PDB entry 4OZR | X-ray diffraction, 2.70 A resolution | chains E and U

Chain E:
Name: Ecdysone receptor
Source organism: Pediculus humanus subsp. corporis
UniProtKB: E0VVT4 (E0VVT4_PEDHC); numbering as in UniProt; present here: 282-309, 328-388, 407-514
Amino-acid sequence (197 residues; row label = number of the first residue in the row; note: 36 numbers in that range are skipped by the numbering (no residue carries them; nothing is unmodelled there)):
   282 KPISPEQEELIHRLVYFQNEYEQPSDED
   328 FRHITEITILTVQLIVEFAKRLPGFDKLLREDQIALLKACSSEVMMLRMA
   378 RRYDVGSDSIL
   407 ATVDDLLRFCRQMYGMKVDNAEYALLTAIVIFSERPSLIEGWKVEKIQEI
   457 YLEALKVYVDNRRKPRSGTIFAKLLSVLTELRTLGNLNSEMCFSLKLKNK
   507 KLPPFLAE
Construct notes: conflict Ala-407 (Glu in E0VVT4)

Chain U:
Name: Retinoid X receptor
Source organism: Pediculus humanus subsp. corporis
UniProtKB: E0VFQ5 (E0VFQ5_PEDHC); residues 196-389 here correspond to UniProt positions 222-415 (UniProt number = residue number + 26)
Amino-acid sequence (196 residues; row label = number of the first residue in the row):
   194 AANAVANICQATNTQLYQLVEWAKHIPHFSSLPIEDQVLLLRAGWNELLI
   244 AAFSHRSVEVRDGIVLGAGITVHRNSAHQAGVGTIFDRVLTELVAKMRDM
   294 NMDRTELGSLRSIILFNPEVRGLKSGQEVELLREKVYAALEEYTRVTRPE
   344 EPGRFAKLLLRLPALRSIGLKCLEHLFFFRLIGDIPIDTFLMDMLG

How chain E and chain U interact:
Pairs across the interface - 34 pairs, chain E then chain U:
  Asp-410(E) / Arg-314(U)  salt bridge
  Arg-414(E) / Glu-312(U)  salt bridge
  Arg-414(E) / Arg-314(U)
  Pro-442(E) / Arg-281(U)
  Pro-442(E) / Glu-285(U)
  Glu-451(E) / Lys-289(U)
  Gln-454(E) / Leu-353(U)
  Glu-455(E) / Lys-350(U)  salt bridge
  Leu-458(E) / Leu-353(U)  hydrophobic
  Ser-473(E) / Ala-331(U)
  Ser-473(E) / Glu-334(U)  hydrogen bond
  Thr-475(E) / Glu-327(U)
  Thr-475(E) / Tyr-330(U)
  Thr-475(E) / Ala-331(U)
  Phe-477(E) / Ala-349(U)  hydrophobic
  Ala-478(E) / Tyr-330(U)  hydrophobic
  Ala-478(E) / Leu-352(U)  hydrophobic
  Lys-479(E) / Glu-327(U)  salt bridge
  Lys-479(E) / Tyr-330(U)
  Leu-481(E) / Ala-349(U)  hydrophobic
  Leu-481(E) / Leu-352(U)  hydrophobic
  Ser-482(E) / Tyr-330(U)
  Leu-484(E) / Leu-353(U)  hydrophobic
  Thr-485(E) / Leu-355(U)
  Thr-485(E) / Pro-356(U)
  Thr-485(E) / Arg-359(U)
  Glu-486(E) / Glu-312(U)
  Glu-486(E) / Arg-359(U)  salt bridge
  Arg-488(E) / Pro-356(U)  hydrogen bond (side chain-backbone)
  Arg-488(E) / Ala-357(U)
  Arg-488(E) / Arg-359(U)
  Arg-488(E) / Ser-360(U)  hydrogen bond
  Thr-489(E) / Arg-359(U)  hydrogen bond
  Thr-489(E) / Leu-363(U)
Other interface residues (no listed pair), chain E (23 interface residues in all): Asp-411, Gln-418, Lys-462, Asn-492
Other interface residues (no listed pair), chain U (25 interface residues in all): Asn-310, Glu-323, Arg-326, Phe-348, Arg-354, Lys-364

In short:
23 residues of chain E face 25 of chain U across their interface; the contacts include 4 hydrogen bonds and 5
salt bridges. Polar contacts include Asp-410(E)/Arg-314(U), Arg-414(E)/Glu-312(U) and Glu-455(E)/Lys-350(U).
Chain E is Ecdysone receptor and chain U is Retinoid X receptor, both from Pediculus humanus subsp. corporis;
the structure, Crystal structure of the ligand binding domains of the Bovicola ovis ecdysone receptor EcR/USP
heterodimer (methylene ..., was determined by X-ray diffraction (same publication as 4OZT).
